PDB entry 3MXC | X-ray diffraction, 2.00 A resolution | chains A and L

Chain A:
Name: Growth factor receptor-bound protein 2
From: Homo sapiens
UniProt: P62993 (GRB2_HUMAN); residues 55-152 here = UniProt positions 55-152
Amino-acid sequence (101 residues; numbered 52 to 152; the number before each row is that of its first residue):
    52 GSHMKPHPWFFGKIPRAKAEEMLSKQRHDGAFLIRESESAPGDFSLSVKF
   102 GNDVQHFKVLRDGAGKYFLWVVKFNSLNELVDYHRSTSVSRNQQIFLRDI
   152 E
Disordered / not traced: 52-54
Differences from the reference sequence: expression tag (52-54)
UniProt features mapped onto this chain:
  - modified residue: Lys-109 (N6-acetyllysine)
  - cross-link: Lys-109 (Glycyl lysine isopeptide (Lys-Gly) (interchain with G-Cter in ubiquitin))
  - mutagenesis: Glu-89 (E89K: No effect on the interaction with SOS1), Ser-90 (S90N: No effect on the interaction with SOS1), Lys-109 (K109R: Loss of polyubiquitination), Val-123 (V123P: Strong loss of clustering of phospho-LAT at the T-cell plasma membrane)

Chain L:
Name: AICD peptide
Amino-acid sequence (9 residues; numbered 679 to 687; the number before each row is that of its first residue):
   679 QNGYENPTY
Disordered / not traced: 679-680
Modified / non-standard residues: Tyr-682 (o-phosphotyrosine; PTR)

Chain A / chain L interface:
Residue-residue contacts - 21 pairs, chain A then chain L:
  Arg-67(A) / Gly-681(L)  hydrogen bond (side chain-backbone)
  Arg-67(A) / Tyr-682(L)
  Arg-86(A) / Tyr-682(L)
  Ser-88(A) / Tyr-682(L)
  Ser-90(A) / Tyr-682(L)
  Ser-96(A) / Tyr-682(L)
  Gln-106(A) / Glu-683(L)
  His-107(A) / Tyr-682(L)
  His-107(A) / Glu-683(L)  hydrogen bond (backbone-backbone)
  Phe-108(A) / Tyr-682(L)
  Phe-108(A) / Glu-683(L)
  Phe-108(A) / Asn-684(L)
  Lys-109(A) / Tyr-682(L)
  Lys-109(A) / Asn-684(L)  hydrogen bond (backbone-side chain)
  Lys-109(A) / Thr-686(L)
  Leu-111(A) / Pro-685(L)
  Leu-111(A) / Thr-686(L)
  Leu-120(A) / Asn-684(L)  hydrogen bond (backbone-side chain)
  Trp-121(A) / Glu-683(L)
  Trp-121(A) / Asn-684(L)
  Trp-121(A) / Pro-685(L)
Other interface residues (no listed pair), chain A (15 interface residues in all): Glu-89, Arg-142, Asn-143

Overview:
The interface between chain A and chain L involves 15 residues on one side and 6 on the other, with 4 hydrogen
bonds. Polar contacts include Arg-67(A)/Gly-681(L), Lys-109(A)/Asn-684(L) and Leu-120(A)/Asn-684(L). Curated
annotation (UniProt) lists 4 mutagenesis sites on chain A.
Chain A is Growth factor receptor-bound protein 2 (Homo sapiens) and chain L is AICD peptide; the structure,
Structures of Grb2-SH2 Domain and AICD peptide Complexes Reveal a Conformational Switch and Their Functional
Implications, was determined by X-ray diffraction (same publication as 3MXY).
